Entry 5SU1 (X-ray diffraction, 1.57 A resolution); this record covers chains A and B.

[Chain A]
Molecule: Pre-mRNA-splicing factor 8
From: Saccharomyces cerevisiae S288C
Reference sequence: P33334 (PRP8_YEAST); residues 1836-2090 here = UniProt positions 1836-2090
Sequence (258 residues; row label = number of the first residue in the row):
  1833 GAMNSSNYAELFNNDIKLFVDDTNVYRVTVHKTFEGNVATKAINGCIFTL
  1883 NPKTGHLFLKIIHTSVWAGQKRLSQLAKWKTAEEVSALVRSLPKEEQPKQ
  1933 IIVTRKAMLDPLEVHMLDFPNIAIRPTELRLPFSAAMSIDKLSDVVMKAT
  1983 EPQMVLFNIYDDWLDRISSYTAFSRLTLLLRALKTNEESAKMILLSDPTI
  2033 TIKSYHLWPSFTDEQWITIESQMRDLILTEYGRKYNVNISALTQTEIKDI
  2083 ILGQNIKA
Unresolved in the structure: 2070-2090
Differences from the reference sequence: expression tag (1833-1835)

[Chain B]
Molecule: A1 cistron-splicing factor AAR2
From: Saccharomyces cerevisiae S288C
Reference sequence: P32357 (AAR2_YEAST); aligned to UniProt positions 1-317 over residues 1-317
Sequence (308 residues; numbered -3 to 317; 13 numbers in that range are skipped by the numbering (no residue carries them; nothing is unmodelled there); the number before each row is that of its first residue; numbers below 1 keep their minus sign (Gly-3 is residue -3)):
    -3 GAMAMNTVPFTSAPIEVTIGIDQYSFNVKENQPFHGIKDIPIGHVHVIHF
    47 QHADNSSMRYGYWFDCRMGNFYIQYDPKDGLYKMMEERDGAKFENIVHNF
    97 KERQMMVSYPKIDEDDTWYNLTEFVQMDKIRKIVRKDENQFSYVDSSMTT
   147 VQENEL
   166 SSSSSDPAHSLNYTVINFKSREAIRPGHEMEDFLDKSYYLNTVMLQGIFK
   216 NSSNYFGELQFAFLNAMFFGNYGSSLQWHAMIELICSSATVPKHMLDKLD
   266 EILYYQIKTLPEQYSDILLNERVWNICLYSSFQKNSLHNTEKIMENKYPE
   316 LL
Unresolved in the structure: -3 to 0, 166-169
Differences from the reference sequence: expression tag (-3 to 0); conflict Ser166 (Leu153 in P32357), Ser167 (Lys154 in P32357), Ser170 (Asp in P32357)
Residues lining bound ligands: VOQ (N-[(3,5-dimethyl-1,2-oxazol-4-yl)methyl]-N,2-dimethyl-L-alaninamide): Pro5, Phe6, Thr7, Tyr68, Gln70, Glu83, Lys88, Phe89, Ile92, Phe96
Swiss-Prot annotation at these positions:
  - region: Leu261 to Ile282 (Leucine-zipper)
  - modified residue: Ser253 (Phosphoserine), Thr274 (Phosphothreonine)

[Interface between chain A and chain B]
Contacting residue pairs (17):
  Gln1907(A) - Met195(B)
  Gln1907(A) - Leu199(B)
  Leu1908(A) - Met195(B)  hydrophobic
  Trp1911(A) - Glu194(B)
  Trp1911(A) - Met195(B)  hydrophobic
  Trp1911(A) - Phe198(B)  hydrophobic
  Asp1942(A) - Lys184(B)  salt bridge
  Asp1942(A) - Phe198(B)
  Glu1945(A) - Lys184(B)  salt bridge
  Val1946(A) - Ile189(B)  hydrophobic
  Val1946(A) - Glu194(B)
  Val1946(A) - Phe198(B)  hydrophobic
  His1947(A) - Glu194(B)  salt bridge
  Leu1949(A) - Lys184(B)
  Leu1949(A) - Ser185(B)
  Leu1949(A) - Arg186(B)
  Asp1950(A) - Arg186(B)  salt bridge

[Summary]
9 residues of chain A face 8 of chain B across their interface; the contacts include 4 salt bridges. Polar
contacts include Asp1942(A)-Lys184(B), Glu1945(A)-Lys184(B) and His1947(A)-Glu194(B). Bound to chain B:
compound VOQ.
Here chain A is Pre-mRNA-splicing factor 8 and chain B is A1 cistron-splicing factor AAR2, both from
Saccharomyces cerevisiae S288C. Entry 5SU1 (PanDDA analysis group deposition -- Aar2/RNaseH in complex with
fragment P03D08 from the F2X-Universal Library) was determined by X-ray diffraction together with 5ST0, 5ST1,
5ST2, 5ST3, 5ST4, 5ST5 and 248 further entries from the same study.
